6EKC - chains A1 and A2 of the 16 polymer chains in the assembly; structure by X-ray diffraction, 2.63 A resolution.

# Chain A1 (and A2)
Molecule: Ribulose bisphosphate carboxylase large chain
Organism: Thermosynechococcus elongatus (strain BP-1)
Notes: EC 4.1.1.39; fragment: RbcL; chain A2 of this document is another copy of the same molecule, construct and numbering; everything in this record applies to it too
UniProt: Q8DIS5 (RBL_THEEB); numbering as in UniProt (aligned over 1-475)
Sequence (475 residues; each row starts with the number of its first residue):
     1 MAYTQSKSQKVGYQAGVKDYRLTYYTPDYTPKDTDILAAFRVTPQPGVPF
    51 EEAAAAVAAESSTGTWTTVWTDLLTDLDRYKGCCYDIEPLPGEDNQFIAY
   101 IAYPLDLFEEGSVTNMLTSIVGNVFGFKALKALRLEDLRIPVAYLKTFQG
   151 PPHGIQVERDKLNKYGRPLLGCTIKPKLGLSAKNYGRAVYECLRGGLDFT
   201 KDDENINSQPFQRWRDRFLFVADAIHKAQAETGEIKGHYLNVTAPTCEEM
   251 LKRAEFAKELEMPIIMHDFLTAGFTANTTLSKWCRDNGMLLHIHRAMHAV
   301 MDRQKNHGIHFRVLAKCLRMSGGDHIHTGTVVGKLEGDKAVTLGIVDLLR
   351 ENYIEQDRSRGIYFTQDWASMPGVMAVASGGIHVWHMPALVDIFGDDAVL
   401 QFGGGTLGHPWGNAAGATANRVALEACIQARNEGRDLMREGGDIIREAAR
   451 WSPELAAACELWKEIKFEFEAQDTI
Unresolved in the structure: 1-19, 467-475
Sequence notes: engineered mutation I345 (Phe in Q8DIS5), A415 (Pro in Q8DIS5)
Curated features (UniProtKB/Swiss-Prot):
  - active site (Proton acceptor): K175, H294
  - binding site (substrate): N123, T173, K177, R295, H327, S379
  - binding site (Mg(2+)): K201, D203, E204
  - site: K334 (Transition state stabilizer)
  - modified residue: K201 (N6-carboxylysine)
Reported in the primary citation:
  - conformationally variable residues (loop rearrangement): T63 to W70, T330 to E336
  - mutagenesis - F345I/P415A: increased stability (citing earlier work)

# Interface between chain A1 and chain A2
Cross-chain cystine bridges: C247(A1)-C247(A2)
Pairs across the interface (154):
  S62(A1) with N205(A2)
  T63(A1) with P176(A2)
  W70(A1) with P176(A2), hydrophobic; L407(A2), hydrophobic; G408(A2)
  L73(A1) with K177(A2)
  L74(A1) with P176(A2); K177(A2); L178(A2); L180(A2), hydrophobic
  Y80(A1) with L178(A2); G179(A2); F211(A2)
  D106(A1) with Q209(A2); P210(A2); F211(A2)
  L107(A1) with L178(A2), hydrophobic; Q209(A2), hydrogen bond (backbone-side chain)
  F108(A1) with Q209(A2)
  E109(A1) with N207(A2); S208(A2); Q209(A2); P245(A2); R253(A2), salt bridge
  E110(A1) with P210(A2); R213(A2), salt bridge
  G111(A1) with P245(A2)
  S112(A1) with A244(A2); P245(A2)
  T114(A1) with T243(A2); A244(A2); T271(A2), hydrogen bond (side chain-backbone); A272(A2)
  N115(A1) with N205(A2); N207(A2), hydrogen bond; Q209(A2)
  T118(A1) with E204(A2); N205(A2); D268(A2); T271(A2), hydrogen bond; A296(A2)
  S119(A1) with N205(A2)
  V121(A1) with M297(A2), hydrophobic
  G122(A1) with A296(A2); M297(A2), hydrogen bond (backbone-backbone)
  N123(A1) with E204(A2), hydrogen bond
  F125(A1) with A299(A2); V300(A2), hydrophobic; R303(A2), hydrogen bond (backbone-side chain)
  G126(A1) with A299(A2); R303(A2)
  F127(A1) with R303(A2), hydrogen bond (backbone-side chain)
  K128(A1) with R303(A2)
  L130(A1) with R303(A2), hydrogen bond (backbone-side chain)
  K131(A1) with Q304(A2), hydrogen bond (backbone-side chain)
  P176(A1) with T63(A2); T65(A2); W70(A2), hydrophobic; L74(A2)
  K177(A1) with L73(A2); L74(A2)
  L178(A1) with L74(A2); Y80(A2); L107(A2), hydrophobic
  G179(A1) with Y80(A2)
  L180(A1) with L74(A2), hydrophobic
  E204(A1) with T118(A2); N123(A2), hydrogen bond
  N205(A1) with N115(A2); T118(A2); S119(A2)
  N207(A1) with E109(A2); N115(A2), hydrogen bond
  S208(A1) with E109(A2), hydrogen bond (backbone-side chain)
  Q209(A1) with D106(A2); L107(A2), hydrogen bond (side chain-backbone); F108(A2); E109(A2); N115(A2)
  P210(A1) with D106(A2); E110(A2)
  F211(A1) with Y80(A2); D106(A2)
  R213(A1) with E110(A2), salt bridge
  T243(A1) with T114(A2)
  A244(A1) with T114(A2); T275(A2), hydrogen bond (backbone-side chain)
  P245(A1) with E109(A2); G111(A2); S112(A2); F274(A2); T275(A2); T278(A2)
  T246(A1) with T275(A2); T278(A2); T279(A2)
  C247(A1) with C247(A2), disulfide; T275(A2); A276(A2), hydrophobic; T279(A2), hydrogen bond (backbone-side chain)
  E248(A1) with L251(A2); T279(A2), hydrogen bond
  R253(A1) with E109(A2), salt bridge
  D268(A1) with T118(A2)
  T271(A1) with T114(A2), hydrogen bond (backbone-side chain); T118(A2), hydrogen bond
  A272(A1) with T114(A2); G273(A2); F274(A2), hydrogen bond (backbone-backbone); T275(A2), hydrogen bond (backbone-backbone)
  G273(A1) with A272(A2); G273(A2)
  F274(A1) with T271(A2); A272(A2), hydrogen bond (backbone-backbone)
  T275(A1) with A244(A2), hydrogen bond (side chain-backbone); P245(A2); T246(A2); C247(A2); A272(A2), hydrogen bond (backbone-backbone); A276(A2)
  A276(A1) with C247(A2), hydrophobic; T275(A2)
  T278(A1) with P245(A2); T246(A2)
  T279(A1) with T246(A2); C247(A2), hydrogen bond (side chain-backbone); E248(A2), hydrogen bond
  K282(A1) with T246(A2)
  A296(A1) with T118(A2); G122(A2)
  M297(A1) with V121(A2), hydrophobic; G122(A2), hydrogen bond (backbone-backbone)
  A299(A1) with F125(A2); G126(A2); H307(A2), hydrogen bond (backbone-side chain)
  V300(A1) with F125(A2), hydrophobic; M301(A2), hydrophobic; H307(A2); I309(A2), hydrophobic
  R303(A1) with F125(A2), hydrogen bond (side chain-backbone); G126(A2); F127(A2), hydrogen bond (side chain-backbone); K128(A2); L130(A2), hydrogen bond (side chain-backbone)
  Q304(A1) with K131(A2), hydrogen bond (side chain-backbone); A132(A2); H307(A2), hydrogen bond
  H307(A1) with A299(A2), hydrogen bond (side chain-backbone); V300(A2); R303(A2); Q304(A2), hydrogen bond
  G404(A1) with W70(A2)
  L407(A1) with W70(A2), hydrophobic
  G408(A1) with W70(A2)
Interface residues without a listed pair, chain A1 (77 interface residues in all): T65, T75, D76, L117, A132, K175, N184, L251, M301, G308, I309
Interface residues without a listed pair, chain A2 (75 interface residues in all): S62, T75, L117, N184, K282, G308, G404

# Overview
The interface between chain A1 and chain A2 involves 77 residues on one side and 75 on the other, with 1
disulfide bond, 35 hydrogen bonds and 4 salt bridges. Polar pairs include E109(A1)-R253(A2), E110(A1)-R213(A2)
and L107(A1)-Q209(A2). From the paper: F345I/P415A of chain A1 increase stability; conformational variability
at T63(A1) and T330(A1).
Both chains are Ribulose bisphosphate carboxylase large chain (Thermosynechococcus elongatus (strain BP-1)).
Entry 6EKC (Crystal structure of the BSD2 homolog of Arabidopsis thaliana bound to the octameric assembly of
RbcL ...) was determined by X-ray diffraction (same publication as 6EKB).
